7PMN - chains 5 and I of the 22 polymer chains in the assembly; structure by electron microscopy, 3.20 A resolution.

== Chain 5 ==
Protein: Minichromosome maintenance protein 5
Source organism: Saccharomyces cerevisiae
Notes: EC 3.6.4.12
Reference sequence: P29496 (MCM5_YEAST); residues 1-775 here = UniProt positions 1-775
Sequence (775 residues; numbered 1 to 775; the number before each row is that of its first residue):
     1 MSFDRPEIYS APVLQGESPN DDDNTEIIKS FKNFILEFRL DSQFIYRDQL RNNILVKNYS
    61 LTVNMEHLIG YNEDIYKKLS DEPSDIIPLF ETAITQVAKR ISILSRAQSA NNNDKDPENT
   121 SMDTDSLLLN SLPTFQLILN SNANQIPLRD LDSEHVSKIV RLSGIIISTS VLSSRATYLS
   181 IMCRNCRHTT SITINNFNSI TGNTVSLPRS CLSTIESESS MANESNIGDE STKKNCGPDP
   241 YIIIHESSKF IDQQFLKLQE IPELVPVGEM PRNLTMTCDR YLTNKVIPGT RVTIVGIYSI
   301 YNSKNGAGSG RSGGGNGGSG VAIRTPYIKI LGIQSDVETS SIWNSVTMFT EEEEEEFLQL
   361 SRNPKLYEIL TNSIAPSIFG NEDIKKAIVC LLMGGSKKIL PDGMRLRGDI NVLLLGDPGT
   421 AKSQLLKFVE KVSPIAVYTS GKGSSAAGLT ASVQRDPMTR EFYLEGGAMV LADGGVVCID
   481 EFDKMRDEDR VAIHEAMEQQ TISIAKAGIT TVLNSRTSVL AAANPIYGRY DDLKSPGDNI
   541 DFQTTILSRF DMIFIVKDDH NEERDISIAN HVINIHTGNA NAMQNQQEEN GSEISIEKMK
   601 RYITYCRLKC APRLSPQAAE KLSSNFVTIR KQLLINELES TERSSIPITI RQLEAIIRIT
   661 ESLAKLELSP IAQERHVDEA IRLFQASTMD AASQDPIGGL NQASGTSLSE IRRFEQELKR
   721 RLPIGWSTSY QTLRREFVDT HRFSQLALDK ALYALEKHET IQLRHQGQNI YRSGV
Not modelled in the structure: 1-19, 108-130, 199-204, 214-234, 306-319, 336-348, 695-709, 741-744
Curated features (UniProtKB/Swiss-Prot):
  - motif: Ser548 to Asp551 (Arginine finger)
  - binding site (ATP): Gly416 to Ser423
Metal / ion sites: Zn2+: Cys183, Cys186, Cys211, Cys236; Mg2+: Ser423, Glu481 (together with AMP-PNP)
Small-molecule neighbours: AMP-PNP (ANP; phosphoaminophosphonic acid-adenylate ester): Ser377, Ile378, Phe379, Asp417, Pro418, Gly419, Thr420, Ala421, Lys422, Ser423, Gln424, Glu481, Asn524, Val572

== Chain I ==
Molecule: Leading strand template DNA
Sequence (115 nucleotides; row label = number of the first residue in the row):
     1 GGGGGGGGGG GGGGGGGGGG GGGGGGGGGG GGGGGGGGGG GGGGGGGGGG GGGGGGGGGG
    61 GGGGGGGGGG GGGGGGGGGG GGGGGGGGGG GGGGGGGGGG GGTTTGGGGG GGGGG
Not modelled in the structure: 22-102

== Interface between chain 5 and chain I ==
Contacting residue pairs - 10 pairs, chain 5 then chain I:
  Ser445(5) with DG106(I), hydrogen bond to the phosphate
  Ala447(5) with DT105(I), sugar contact; DG106(I), phosphate contact
  Ser452(5) with DT105(I), phosphate contact
  Val453(5) with DT104(I), sugar contact; DT105(I), phosphate contact
  Phe462(5) with DT103(I), sugar contact
  Lys506(5) with DT105(I), salt bridge to the phosphate
  Ala507(5) with DT103(I), phosphate contact; DT104(I), hydrogen bond to the phosphate
Also at the interface, not in a pair above, chain 5 (9 interface residues in all): Gly448, Ala451

== Summary ==
9 residues of chain 5 face 4 of chain I across their interface; the contacts include 2 hydrogen bonds and 1
salt bridge. Polar contacts include Ser445(5)-DG106(I), Ala507(5)-DT104(I) and Lys506(5)-DT105(I). Chain 5
binds AMP-PNP. From UniProt: 8 ATP-binding residues on chain 5.
Chain 5 is Minichromosome maintenance protein 5 (Saccharomyces cerevisiae) and chain I is Leading strand
template DNA; the structure, S. cerevisiae replisome-SCF(Dia2) complex bound to double-stranded DNA
(conformation II), was determined by electron microscopy, deposited together with 7PMK.
